8QVZ - chains A and C of the 6 polymer chains in the assembly; structure by X-ray diffraction, 1.77 A resolution.

== Chain A (and C) ==
Name: Nucleoside diphosphate kinase 3
Source organism: Homo sapiens
Notes: chain C of this document is another copy of the same molecule, construct and numbering; everything in this record applies to it too
Reference sequence: Q13232 (NDK3_HUMAN); residues 18-169 here = UniProt positions 18-169
Amino-acid sequence (155 residues; row label = number of the first residue in the row):
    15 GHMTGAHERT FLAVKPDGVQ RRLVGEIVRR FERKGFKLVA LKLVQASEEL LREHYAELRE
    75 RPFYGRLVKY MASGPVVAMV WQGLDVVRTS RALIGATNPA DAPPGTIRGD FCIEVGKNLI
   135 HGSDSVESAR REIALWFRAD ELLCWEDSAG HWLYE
Not modelled in the structure: 15-18 (chain C: fully traced)
Sequence notes: expression tag (15-17)
Small-molecule neighbours: adenosine-3',5'-cyclic-monophosphate (CMP): K29, Y69, L72, F77, R80, L81, T111, R122, V129, G130, N132, I134, H135, G136
UniProt features mapped onto this chain:
  - active site: H135 (Pros-phosphohistidine intermediate)
  - binding site (ADP): K29, R105, T111, R122, V129, N132
  - mutagenesis: E40 (E40D: Impairs hexamerization; when associated with D-46. Decreases mitochondrial tethering activity; when associated with D-46), E46 (E46D: Impairs hexamerization; when associated with D-40. Decreases mitochondrial tethering activity; when associated with D-40), H135 (H135Q: Lacks of nucleoside diphosphate kinase activity. Does not affect mitochondrial fusion activity)
Reported in the primary citation:
  - binding site for adenosine-3',5'-cyclic-monophosphate: K29, Y69, F77, R105, R122, V129, N132, H135, G136
  - post-translational modification sites: H135
  - catalytic residues: H135 (proposed by the authors, not directly observed)

== Interface between chain A and chain C ==
Pairs across the interface (36):
  R47(A) - R35(C)  hydrogen bond (backbone-side chain)
  R47(A) - D124(C)  salt bridge
  R47(A) - F125(C)
  K48(A) - R122(C)  hydrogen bond (side chain-backbone)
  K48(A) - G123(C)  hydrogen bond (side chain-backbone)
  K48(A) - D124(C)  hydrogen bond (backbone-backbone)
  K48(A) - F125(C)
  K48(A) - C126(C)  hydrogen bond (side chain-backbone)
  K48(A) - I127(C)
  G49(A) - I127(C)
  F50(A) - I127(C)  hydrophobic
  L98(A) - I127(C)
  L98(A) - E128(C)
  R102(A) - A114(C)  hydrogen bond (side chain-backbone)
  R102(A) - D115(C)  salt bridge
  A106(A) - P118(C)
  L107(A) - P118(C)  hydrophobic
  L107(A) - G123(C)
  G119(A) - P118(C)
  T120(A) - P118(C)
  H165(A) - K131(C)  hydrogen bond (backbone-side chain)
  W166(A) - D31(C)
  W166(A) - Q34(C)
  W166(A) - R35(C)
  W166(A) - Y84(C)
  W166(A) - K131(C)
  L167(A) - R35(C)
  L167(A) - E128(C)
  L167(A) - K131(C)
  Y168(A) - I127(C)
  Y168(A) - E128(C)
  Y168(A) - K131(C)  hydrogen bond (backbone-side chain)
  E169(A) - R80(C)  hydrogen bond (backbone-side chain)
  E169(A) - E128(C)  hydrogen bond (backbone-side chain)
  E169(A) - G130(C)
  E169(A) - K131(C)  salt bridge
Also at the interface, not in a pair above, chain A (18 interface residues in all): R44, D99, P118
Also at the interface, not in a pair above, chain C (21 interface residues in all): P30, R44, P113, G119

== Overview ==
18 residues of chain A and 21 residues of chain C are in contact, with 10 hydrogen bonds and 3 salt bridges.
Polar pairs include R47(A)-D124(C), R102(A)-D115(C) and E169(A)-K131(C). Ligands of chain A:
adenosine-3',5'-cyclic-monophosphate. From the paper: the catalytic residue H135(A); a binding site for
adenosine-3',5'-cyclic-monophosphate at K29(A), Y69(A) and F77(A) among others.
Chain A and chain C are both Nucleoside diphosphate kinase 3 (Homo sapiens); the structure, Human NDPK-C in
complex with cAMP, was determined by X-ray diffraction together with 8QVY, 8QW0, 8QW1, 8QW2 and 8QW3 from the
same study.
